6XN7 - chains B and R of the 12 polymer chains in the assembly; structure by electron microscopy, 3.47 A resolution.

# Chain B
Name: CRISPR-associated protein Csm4
Organism: Lactococcus lactis subsp. lactis
UniProt: L0CFH1 (L0CFH1_LACLL); numbering as in UniProt (aligned over 1-297)
Chain sequence (297 residues; row label = number of the first residue in the row):
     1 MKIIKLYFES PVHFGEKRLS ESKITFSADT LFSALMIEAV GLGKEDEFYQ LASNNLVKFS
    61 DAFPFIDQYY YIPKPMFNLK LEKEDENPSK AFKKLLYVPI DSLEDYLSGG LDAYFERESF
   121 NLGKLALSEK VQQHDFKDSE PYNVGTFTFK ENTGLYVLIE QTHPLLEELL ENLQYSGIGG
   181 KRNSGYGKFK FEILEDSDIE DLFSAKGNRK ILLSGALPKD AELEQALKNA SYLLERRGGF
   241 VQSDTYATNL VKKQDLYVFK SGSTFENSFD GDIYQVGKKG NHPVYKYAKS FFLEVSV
Disordered / not traced: 82-90, 108-118

# Chain R
Molecule: Crispr RNA
Organism: Lactococcus lactis subsp. lactis
Sequence (37 nucleotides; numbered 1 to 37; the number before each row is that of its first residue):
     1 ACGAGAACAU ACGUUCUUUG AACCAAGCUU CAACUCC

# Chain B / chain R interface
Contacting residue pairs (57; chain B residue first):
  His13(B) - A4(R)  salt bridge to the phosphate
  Gly15(B) - G3(R)  sugar contact
  Gly15(B) - A4(R)  hydrogen bond to the phosphate
  Glu16(B) - G3(R)  hydrogen bond to the sugar
  Lys17(B) - G3(R)  hydrogen bond to the sugar
  Arg18(B) - G3(R)  sugar contact
  Leu19(B) - A7(R)  base contact
  Thr30(B) - C2(R)  phosphate contact
  Thr30(B) - G3(R)  phosphate contact
  Ser33(B) - A1(R)  sugar contact
  Ser33(B) - C2(R)  hydrogen bond to the sugar
  Ala34(B) - C2(R)  base contact
  Met36(B) - A1(R)  phosphate contact
  Ile37(B) - A1(R)  sugar contact
  Ile37(B) - C2(R)  base contact
  Val40(B) - A1(R)  base contact
  Glu129(B) - A9(R)  base contact
  Lys130(B) - A9(R)  phosphate contact
  Val131(B) - A7(R)  hydrogen bond to the sugar
  Val131(B) - C8(R)  sugar contact
  Val131(B) - A9(R)  hydrogen bond to the phosphate
  Gln132(B) - A7(R)  base contact
  Gln133(B) - C8(R)  hydrogen bond to the phosphate
  Gln133(B) - U10(R)  hydrogen bond to the sugar
  Ser139(B) - U10(R)  hydrogen bond to the base
  Pro141(B) - A9(R)  base contact
  Tyr142(B) - A7(R)  stacking on the base
  Leu173(B) - C2(R)  base contact
  Gly177(B) - C2(R)  hydrogen bond to the base
  Ile178(B) - C2(R)  base contact
  Gly179(B) - C2(R)  hydrogen bond to the base
  Gly180(B) - A4(R)  phosphate contact
  Gly180(B) - G5(R)  phosphate contact
  Lys181(B) - A7(R)  hydrogen bond to the base
  Arg182(B) - C2(R)  base contact
  Arg182(B) - G5(R)  phosphate contact
  Arg182(B) - A6(R)  phosphate contact
  Asn183(B) - A6(R)  hydrogen bond to the phosphate
  Arg236(B) - G3(R)  hydrogen bond to the base
  Gly238(B) - G3(R)  base contact
  Gly239(B) - G3(R)  base contact
  Phe240(B) - C2(R)  phosphate contact
  Phe240(B) - G3(R)  base contact
  Phe240(B) - A4(R)  base contact
  Val241(B) - C2(R)  phosphate contact
  Gln242(B) - A1(R)  sugar contact
  Gln242(B) - C2(R)  hydrogen bond to the phosphate
  Gln242(B) - A4(R)  sugar contact
  Gln242(B) - G5(R)  sugar contact
  Ser243(B) - A1(R)  sugar contact
  Lys252(B) - G3(R)  hydrogen bond to the base
  Lys253(B) - C2(R)  salt bridge to the phosphate
  Lys253(B) - G3(R)  salt bridge to the phosphate
  His282(B) - A1(R)  hydrogen bond to the base
  Pro283(B) - A1(R)  base contact
  Val284(B) - A1(R)  sugar contact
  Tyr285(B) - A1(R)  sugar contact
Also at the interface, not in a pair above, chain B (47 interface residues in all): Phe14, Phe32, Glu45, Ser176, Leu250, Lys286

# Overview
47 residues of chain B face 10 of chain R across their interface, with 17 hydrogen bonds, 3 salt bridges and 1
aromatic stacking contact. Polar contacts include Ser139(B)-U10(R), Gly177(B)-C2(R) and Gly179(B)-C2(R).
Chain B is CRISPR-associated protein Csm4 and chain R is Crispr RNA, both from Lactococcus lactis subsp.
lactis; the structure, Structure of the Lactococcus lactis Csm NTR CRISPR-Cas Complex, was determined by
electron microscopy (same publication as 6XN3, 6XN4 and 6XN5).
